2C0B - chains L and R; structure by X-ray diffraction, 3.18 A resolution.

== Chain L ==
Molecule: Ribonuclease E
Source organism: Escherichia coli
Notes: EC 3.1.4.-; fragment: catalytic domain, residues 1-510
UniProt: P21513 (RNE_ECOLI); residues 1-510 here = UniProt positions 1-510
Amino-acid sequence (517 residues; numbered -6 to 510; the number before each row is that of its first residue; numbers below 1 keep their minus sign (Ala-6 is residue -6)):
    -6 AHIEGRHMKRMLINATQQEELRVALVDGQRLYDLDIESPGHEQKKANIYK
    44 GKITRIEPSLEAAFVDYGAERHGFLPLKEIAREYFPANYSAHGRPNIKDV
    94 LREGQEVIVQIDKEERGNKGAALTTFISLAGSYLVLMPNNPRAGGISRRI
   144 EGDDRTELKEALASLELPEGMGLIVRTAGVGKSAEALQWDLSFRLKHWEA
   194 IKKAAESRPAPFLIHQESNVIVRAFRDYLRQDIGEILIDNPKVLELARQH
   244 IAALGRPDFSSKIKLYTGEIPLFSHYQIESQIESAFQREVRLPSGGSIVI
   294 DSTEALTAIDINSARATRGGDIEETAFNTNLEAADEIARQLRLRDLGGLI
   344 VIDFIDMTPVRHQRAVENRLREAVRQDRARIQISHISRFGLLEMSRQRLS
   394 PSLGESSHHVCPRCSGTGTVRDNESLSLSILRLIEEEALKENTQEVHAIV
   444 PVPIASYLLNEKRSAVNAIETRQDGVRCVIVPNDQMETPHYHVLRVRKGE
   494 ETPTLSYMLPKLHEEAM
Unresolved in the structure: 33-34, 51-54, 80-86, 144-149, 162-165, 309-313, 510
UniProt features mapped onto this chain:
  - region: Arg169, Thr170 (Interaction with RNA 5'-terminal monophosphate), Cys404 to Cys407 (Required for zinc-mediated homotetramerization and catalytic activity)
  - binding site (Mg(2+)): Asp303, Asp346
  - binding site (Zn(2+)): Cys404, Cys407
  - mutagenesis: Phe57 (F57A: Reduces RNA cleavage by over 98%), Gly66 (G66S: Disrupts folding of the S1 motif), Phe67 (F67A: Reduces RNA cleavage by over 98%), Lys112 (K112A: Reduces RNA cleavage by 98%), Thr170 (T170V: Abolishes enzyme activity toward RNA substrates with a 5' monophosphate. Strongly reduces enzyme activity toward cspA mRNA), Asp303 (D303N: Reduces RNA cleavage by over 96%), Asn305 (N305D/L: Reduces RNA cleavage by over 96%), Asp346 (D346N: Reduces RNA cleavage by over 96%), Arg373 (R373A/D: Reduces RNA cleavage by 89%), Cys404 (C404A: Reduces zinc-binding. Abolishes homotetramerization and enzyme activity), Cys407 (C407A: Reduces zinc-binding. Abolishes homotetramerization and enzyme activity)
Ion coordination: Mg2+: Asp303, Asp346; Zn2+: Cys404, Cys407

== Chain R ==
Molecule: 13-nt RNA strand
Sequence (13 nucleotides; numbered 1 to 13; the number before each row is that of its first residue):
     1 UUUACAGUAUUUG
Unresolved in the structure: 12-13

== How chain L and chain R interact ==
Residue-residue contacts (31):
  Phe67(L) with A9(R), base contact; U10(R), base contact
  Lys106(L) with G7(R), salt bridge to the phosphate; U8(R), base contact
  Arg109(L) with U8(R), salt bridge to the phosphate
  Lys112(L) with A9(R), salt bridge to the phosphate; U10(R), salt bridge to the phosphate
  Gly113(L) with U10(R), hydrogen bond to the base
  Ala123(L) with U1(R), base contact
  Ala136(L) with U2(R), base contact
  Gly137(L) with U2(R), hydrogen bond to the base; U3(R), phosphate contact
  Gly138(L) with U2(R), sugar contact
  Ile139(L) with U2(R), hydrogen bond to the sugar
  Ser140(L) with U1(R), sugar contact; U2(R), phosphate contact
  Arg141(L) with U2(R), hydrogen bond to the phosphate
  Ile167(L) with U2(R), base contact
  Arg169(L) with U1(R), salt bridge to the phosphate
  Thr170(L) with U1(R), hydrogen bond to the phosphate
  Gly341(L) with G7(R), phosphate contact; U8(R), phosphate contact
  Leu342(L) with G7(R), sugar contact
  Arg373(L) with U1(R), hydrogen bond to the sugar; U2(R), salt bridge to the phosphate; C5(R), hydrogen bond to the sugar; A6(R), salt bridge to the phosphate
  Gln390(L) with A6(R), hydrogen bond to the phosphate; G7(R), phosphate contact
  Arg391(L) with G7(R), hydrogen bond to the phosphate; U8(R), salt bridge to the phosphate
Interface residues without a listed pair, chain L (29 interface residues in all): Asn111, Ala114, Ala115, Val128, Val168, Arg371, Gln375, Ser388, Arg389

== Summary ==
29 residues of chain L and 9 residues of chain R are in contact, with 9 hydrogen bonds and 8 salt bridges.
Polar contacts include Gly113(L)-U10(R), Gly137(L)-U2(R) and Ile139(L)-U2(R).
Here chain L is Ribonuclease E (Escherichia coli) and chain R is a 13-nt RNA strand. Entry 2C0B (Catalytic
domain of E. coli RNase E in complex with 13-mer RNA) was determined by X-ray diffraction (same publication as
2C4R and 2BX2).
